Entry 1RVJ (X-ray diffraction, 2.75 A resolution); this record covers chains M and H of the 3 polymer chains in the assembly.

# Chain M
Protein: Reaction center protein M chain
Source organism: Rhodobacter sphaeroides
Reference sequence: P02953 (RCEM_RHOSH); numbering as in UniProt (aligned over 1-306)
Amino-acid sequence (307 residues; numbered 1 to 307; the number before each row is that of its first residue):
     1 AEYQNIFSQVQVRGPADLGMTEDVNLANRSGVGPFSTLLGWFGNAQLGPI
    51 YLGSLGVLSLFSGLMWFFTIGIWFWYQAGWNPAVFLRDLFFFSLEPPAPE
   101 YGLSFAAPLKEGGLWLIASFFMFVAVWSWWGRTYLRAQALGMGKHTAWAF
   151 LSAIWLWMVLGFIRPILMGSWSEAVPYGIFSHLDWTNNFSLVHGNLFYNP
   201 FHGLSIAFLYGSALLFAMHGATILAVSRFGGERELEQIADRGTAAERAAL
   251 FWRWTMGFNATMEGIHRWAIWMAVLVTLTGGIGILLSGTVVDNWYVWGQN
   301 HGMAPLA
Unresolved in the structure: 302-307
Construct notes: cloning artifact (307)
Bound ions: Fe2+: His219, Glu234, His266 (shared with 2 residues of chain L)
Small-molecule neighbours:
  - bacteriochlorophyll a (BCL), molecule 1: Trp66, Met122, Val126, Ala153, Ile154, Leu156, Trp157, Leu160, Trp185, Thr186, Asn187, Phe189, Ser190, Asn195, Leu196, Phe197, His202, Ser205, Ile206, Leu209, Tyr210, Val276, Thr277, Gly280, Gly281, Gly283, Ile284
  - bacteriochlorophyll a (BCL), molecule 2: Met122, Trp157, Leu160, Val175, Ile179, His182, Leu183, Trp185, Thr186
  - bacteriochlorophyll a (BCL), molecule 3: Thr186, Phe197, Leu209, Tyr210
  - bacteriochlorophyll a (BCL), molecule 4: Phe197, Gly203, Ile206, Ala207, Tyr210, Gly211, Leu214
  - bacteriopheophytin a (BPH), molecule 1: Ser59, Leu60, Gly63, Leu64, Trp66, Phe67, Ala125, Val126, Trp129, Thr133, Thr146, Ala149, Phe150, Ser152, Ala153, Ala273, Val274, Thr277
  - bacteriopheophytin a (BPH), molecule 2: Tyr210, Ala213, Leu214, Ala217, Met218, Trp252, Thr255, Met256
  - spheroidene (SPO): Trp66, Phe67, Phe68, Ile70, Gly71, Ile72, Phe74, Trp75, Phe85, Leu89, Phe105, Trp115, Leu116, Ser119, Phe120, Met122, Phe123, Trp157, Met158, Leu160, Gly161, Phe162, Trp171, Val175, Pro176, Tyr177, Gly178, Ile179, His182
  - ubiquinone-10 (U10), molecule 1: Ser30, Gly31, Val32, Gly33, Leu47, Gly48, Ile50
  - ubiquinone-10 (U10), molecule 2: Leu214, Leu215, Met218, His219, Thr222, Ile223, Ala245, Ala248, Ala249, Trp252, Met256, Phe258, Asn259, Ala260, Thr261, Met262, Ile265, Trp268, Met272

# Chain H
Protein: Reaction center protein H chain
Source organism: Rhodobacter sphaeroides
Reference sequence: P11846 (RCEH_RHOSH); numbering as in UniProt (aligned over 1-260)
Amino-acid sequence (260 residues; numbered 1 to 260; the number before each row is that of its first residue):
     1 MVGVTAFQNFDLASLAIYSFWIFLAGLIYYLQTENMREGYPLENEDGTPA
    51 ANQGPFPLPKPKTFILPHGRGTLTVPGPESEDRPIALARTAVSEGFPHAP
   101 TGDPMKDGVGPASWVARRDLPELDGHGHNKIKPMKAAAGFHVSAGKNPIG
   151 LPVRGCDLEIAGKVVDIWVDIPEQMAHFLEVELKDGSTRLLPMQMVKVQS
   201 NRVHVNALSSDLFAGIPTIKSPTEVTLLEEDKICGYVAGGLMYAAPKRKS
   251 VVAAMLAEYA
Unresolved in the structure: 1-10, 249-260
Construct notes: engineered mutation Gln8 (Gly in P11846), His177 (Arg in P11846)

# Chain M / chain H interface
Residue-residue contacts (111):
  Ala1(M) with Lys197(H); Asn206(H)
  Glu2(M) with Gln194(H); Met195(H); Asn206(H)
  Tyr3(M) with Met193(H); Gln194(H); Val196(H)
  Asn5(M) with Gln194(H), hydrogen bond
  Gln9(M) with Met193(H); Val196(H); Lys197(H); Val198(H)
  Val10(M) with Val142(H), hydrophobic; Ala144(H); Lys146(H); Met193(H), hydrophobic
  Gln11(M) with Val142(H); Ser143(H), hydrogen bond (backbone-backbone); Ala144(H), hydrogen bond (backbone-backbone)
  Val12(M) with His141(H); Ser143(H); Val169(H), hydrophobic; Gln174(H); Met175(H)
  Arg13(M) with Gly139(H); Phe140(H); His141(H), hydrogen bond (backbone-backbone); Ser143(H); Gln174(H)
  Gly14(M) with Gly139(H); Phe140(H); Gln174(H), hydrogen bond (backbone-side chain)
  Pro15(M) with Ala138(H); Phe140(H); Gln174(H), hydrogen bond (backbone-side chain)
  Met20(M) with Gly125(H); His126(H), hydrogen bond
  Thr37(M) with Ala144(H)
  Trp41(M) with Ala144(H), hydrophobic; Gly145(H)
  Asn44(M) with Glu173(H)
  Pro200(M) with Ile17(H), hydrophobic
  Phe201(M) with Ala16(H); Ile17(H)
  Leu204(M) with Ile17(H), hydrophobic; Phe20(H), hydrophobic; Trp21(H), hydrophobic
  Ser227(M) with Gln194(H), hydrogen bond (backbone-side chain)
  Arg228(M) with Gln194(H); Met195(H); Cys234(H), hydrogen bond (backbone-side chain); Leu241(H)
  Phe229(M) with Cys234(H), hydrophobic; Ala238(H), hydrophobic
  Glu232(M) with His177(H), salt bridge
  Arg233(M) with Glu122(H), salt bridge; Ile131(H); Leu227(H); Glu230(H), salt bridge
  Glu236(M) with Arg117(H), hydrogen bond (backbone-side chain); Glu122(H); Leu227(H)
  Gln237(M) with Arg117(H)
  Ile238(M) with Leu73(H)
  Ala239(M) with Leu66(H), hydrophobic; Leu73(H)
  Asp240(M) with Arg117(H), hydrogen bond (backbone-side chain); Arg118(H), hydrogen bond (side chain-backbone); Leu227(H)
  Arg241(M) with Glu38(H), salt bridge; Glu79(H), salt bridge; Val115(H); Arg117(H)
  Gly242(M) with Val115(H); Arg117(H); Asp231(H)
  Thr243(M) with Ser113(H); Val115(H); Asp231(H), hydrogen bond (backbone-side chain)
  Glu246(M) with Val115(H)
  Arg247(M) with Pro111(H), hydrogen bond (side chain-backbone); Ala112(H); Ser113(H), hydrogen bond (side chain-backbone); Gly235(H)
  Arg253(M) with Leu42(H)
  Phe258(M) with Gln32(H)
  Ala260(M) with Asn35(H)
  Thr261(M) with Asn35(H), hydrogen bond (backbone-side chain)
  Glu263(M) with Lys62(H), salt bridge; Phe64(H)
  Gly264(M) with Asn35(H)
  Ile265(M) with Asn35(H), hydrogen bond (backbone-side chain)
  Arg267(M) with Tyr30(H), hydrogen bond; Leu31(H); Glu34(H); Lys62(H)
  Trp268(M) with Leu31(H), hydrophobic; Asn35(H)
  Trp271(M) with Leu27(H)
  Leu275(M) with Leu27(H), hydrophobic
  Thr279(M) with Phe20(H)
  Leu286(M) with Leu12(H), hydrophobic
  Val290(M) with Asp11(H); Leu12(H), hydrophobic
  Val291(M) with Ala13(H), hydrophobic
  Trp297(M) with Asp11(H), hydrogen bond; Ala13(H); Ser14(H)
  His301(M) with Asp11(H), salt bridge; Ser14(H)
Also at the interface, not in a pair above, chain M (58 interface residues in all): Ser8, Asp17, Gly19, Gln46, Phe208, Asn259, Ile282, Trp294
Also at the interface, not in a pair above, chain H (74 interface residues in all): Phe23, Leu24, Met36, Arg37, Gly39, Glu81, Gly110, Trp114, Lys130, Met134, Pro148, Asp170, Pro172, Ala176, Pro192

# In short
Chain M and chain H form an interface of 58 and 74 residues respectively; the contacts include 19 hydrogen
bonds and 7 salt bridges. Among the polar pairs are Glu232(M)-His177(H), Arg233(M)-Glu122(H) and
Arg233(M)-Glu230(H).
Chain M is Reaction center protein M chain and chain H is Reaction center protein H chain, both from
Rhodobacter sphaeroides; the structure, Photosynthetic reaction center double mutant from rhodobacter
sphaeroides with asp L213 replaced with asn and arg ..., was determined by X-ray diffraction together with
1RY5, 1RZH, 1RZZ and 1S00 from the same study.
